4YYN - chains A and B of the 3 polymer chains in the assembly; structure by X-ray diffraction, 1.85 A resolution.

# Chain A (and B)
Protein: Transcription initiation factor TFIID subunit 1
From: Homo sapiens
Notes: fragment: bromodomain; chain B of this document is another copy of the same molecule, construct and numbering; everything in this record applies to it too
UniProt: P21675 (TAF1_HUMAN); residues 1497-1638 here = UniProt positions 1497-1638
Amino-acid sequence (144 residues; each row starts with the number of its first residue):
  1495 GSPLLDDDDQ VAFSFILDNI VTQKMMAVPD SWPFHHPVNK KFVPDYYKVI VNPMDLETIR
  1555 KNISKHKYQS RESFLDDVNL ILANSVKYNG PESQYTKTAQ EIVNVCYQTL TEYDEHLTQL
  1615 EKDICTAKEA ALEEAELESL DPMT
Unresolved in the structure: 1495-1500, 1631-1638 (chain B: 1495-1501, 1630-1638)
Construct notes: expression tag (1495-1496)

# Chain A / chain B interface
Pairs across the interface (13):
  Asp1524(A) - Asn1533(B)  hydrogen bond
  Asp1524(A) - Lys1535(B)  salt bridge
  Asp1524(A) - Phe1536(B)
  Trp1526(A) - His1530(B)
  Pro1527(A) - Trp1526(B)  hydrophobic
  His1530(A) - Trp1526(B)
  Asn1533(A) - Asp1524(B)  hydrogen bond
  Phe1536(A) - Asp1524(B)
  Phe1536(A) - Gln1588(B)
  Gln1588(A) - Lys1535(B)
  Gln1588(A) - Phe1536(B)
  Tyr1589(A) - Phe1536(B)  hydrophobic
  Thr1592(A) - Phe1536(B)

# Overview
9 residues of chain A and 7 residues of chain B are in contact; the contacts include 2 hydrogen bonds and 1
salt bridge. Among the polar pairs are Asp1524(A)-Lys1535(B) and Asp1524(A)-Asn1533(B).
Both chains are Transcription initiation factor TFIID subunit 1 (Homo sapiens). Entry 4YYN (Crystal structure
of TAF1 BD2 Bromodomain bound to a crotonyllysine peptide) was determined by X-ray diffraction (same
publication as 4YY6, 4YYD, 4YYI, 4YYJ, 4YYK and 4YYM).
